Entry 2GD4 (X-ray diffraction, 3.30 A resolution); this record covers chains L and H of the 3 polymer chains in the assembly.

[Chain L]
Protein: Coagulation factor X, Stuart factor, Stuart-Prower factor, Contains: Factor X light chain; Factor X heavy chain; Activated factor Xa heavy chain
Source organism: Homo sapiens
Notes: EC 3.4.21.6
Reference sequence: P00742 (FA10_HUMAN); residues 86-142 here correspond to UniProt positions 126-182 (UniProt number = residue number + 40)
Amino-acid sequence (58 residues; numbered 85 to 142; the number before each row is that of its first residue):
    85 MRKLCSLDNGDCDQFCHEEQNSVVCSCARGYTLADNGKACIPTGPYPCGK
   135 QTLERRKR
Unresolved in the structure: 85, 140-142
Sequence notes: cloning artifact (85)
Disulfides: Cys89-Cys100, Cys96-Cys109, Cys111-Cys124

[Chain H]
Protein: Coagulation factor, Stuart factor, Stuart-Prower factor, Contains: Factor X light chain; Factor X heavy chain; Activated factor Xa heavy chain
Source organism: Homo sapiens
Notes: EC 3.4.21.6
Reference sequence: P00742 (FA10_HUMAN); the construct lacks a stretch of the UniProt sequence and is renumbered around it, so the offset changes along the chain: 16-61 = UniProt 235-280; 62-123 = UniProt 282-343; 124-130 = UniProt 345-351; 131-145 = UniProt 354-368; 4 more segments
Amino-acid sequence (241 residues; numbered 16 to 251 plus 7 insertion-coded residues; 2 numbers in that range are skipped by the numbering (no residue carries them; nothing is unmodelled there); the number before each row is that of its first residue; a row labelled like 185A-185B holds insertion residues (185A, then the next letters in order)):
    16 IVGGQECKDGECPWQALLINEENEGFCGGTILSEFYILTAAHCLYQ
   61A A
    62 KRFKVRVGDRNTEQEEGGEAVHEVEVVIKHNRFTKETYDFDIAVLRLKTP
   112 ITFRMNVAPACL
  124A P
   124 ERDWAES
  131B T
  131A L
   131 MTQKTGIVSGFGRTH
   147 EKGRQSTRLKMLEVPYVDRNSCKLSSSFIITQNMFCAGY
185A-185B DT
   186 KQEDACQGDAGGPHVTRFKDTYFVTGIVSWGE
   219 GCARK
  223A G
   224 KYGIYTKVTAFLKWIDRSMKTRGLPKAK
Unresolved in the structure: 245-251
Sequence notes: engineered mutation Ala104 (Ser419 in P00742)
Curated features (UniProtKB/Swiss-Prot):
  - active site (Charge relay system): His57, Asp102
Disulfides: Cys22-Cys27, Cys42-Cys58, Cys168-Cys182, Cys191-Cys220
Bound ions: Ca2+: Asp70, Asn72, Gln75, Glu77, Glu80

[Chain L / chain H interface]
Disulfides between the chains: Cys132(L)-Cys122(H)
Residue-residue contacts - 39 pairs, chain L then chain H:
  Asn93(L) - Trp127(H)  hydrogen bond
  Asn93(L) - Phe203(H)
  Asp97(L) - Phe203(H)
  Gln98(L) - Trp127(H)  hydrogen bond (backbone-side chain)
  Gln98(L) - Phe203(H)
  Phe99(L) - Leu123(H)
  Phe99(L) - Glu124(H)
  Phe99(L) - Trp127(H)  hydrophobic
  Cys100(L) - Trp127(H)
  Tyr115(L) - Thr206(H)
  Tyr130(L) - Phe114(H)  hydrophobic
  Tyr130(L) - Arg115(H)
  Tyr130(L) - Met116(H)
  Tyr130(L) - Val118(H)
  Cys132(L) - Pro120(H)  hydrophobic
  Cys132(L) - Ala121(H)
  Cys132(L) - Cys122(H)  disulfide
  Cys132(L) - Thr206(H)
  Gly133(L) - Trp29(H)
  Gly133(L) - Pro120(H)  hydrogen bond (backbone-backbone)
  Gly133(L) - Ala121(H)
  Gly133(L) - Cys122(H)
  Gly133(L) - Asp205(H)
  Gly133(L) - Thr206(H)
  Gly133(L) - Tyr207(H)  hydrogen bond (backbone-backbone)
  Lys134(L) - Trp29(H)
  Lys134(L) - Asp205(H)  salt bridge
  Lys134(L) - Thr206(H)  hydrogen bond
  Gln135(L) - Gly25(H)
  Gln135(L) - Glu26(H)  hydrogen bond (side chain-backbone)
  Gln135(L) - Trp29(H)
  Thr136(L) - Gly25(H)  hydrogen bond (backbone-backbone)
  Thr136(L) - Pro28(H)
  Thr136(L) - Arg115(H)
  Thr136(L) - Met116(H)  hydrogen bond
  Thr136(L) - Asn117(H)  hydrogen bond (side chain-backbone)
  Thr136(L) - Val118(H)
  Thr136(L) - Ala119(H)
  Glu138(L) - Met116(H)
Interface residues without a listed pair, chain L (16 interface residues in all): Ala112, Pro131, Leu137
Interface residues without a listed pair, chain H (24 interface residues in all): Asp24, Pro124A, Thr131B, Phe208

[Summary]
16 residues of chain L and 24 residues of chain H are in contact; the contacts include 1 disulfide bond, 9
hydrogen bonds and 1 salt bridge. Polar contacts include Lys134(L)-Asp205(H), Asn93(L)-Trp127(H) and
Gln98(L)-Trp127(H).
Here chain L is Coagulation factor X, Stuart factor, Stuart-Prower factor, Contains: Factor X light chain;
Factor X heavy chain; Activated factor Xa heavy chain and chain H is Coagulation factor, Stuart factor,
Stuart-Prower factor, Contains: Factor X light chain; Factor X heavy chain; Activated factor Xa heavy chain,
both from Homo sapiens. Entry 2GD4 (Crystal Structure of the Antithrombin-S195A Factor Xa-Pentasaccharide
Complex) was determined by X-ray diffraction.
